PDB entry 7X4L | X-ray diffraction, 2.59 A resolution | chains B and F of the 6 polymer chains in the assembly

[Chain B (and F)]
Name: Glutamate decarboxylase
From: Bacteroides thetaiotaomicron VPI-5482
Notes: EC 4.1.1.15; chain F of this document is another copy of the same molecule, construct and numbering; everything in this record applies to it too
Reference sequence: Q8A4M9 (Q8A4M9_BACTN); residues 1-481 here = UniProt positions 1-481
Amino-acid sequence (481 residues; each row starts with the number of its first residue):
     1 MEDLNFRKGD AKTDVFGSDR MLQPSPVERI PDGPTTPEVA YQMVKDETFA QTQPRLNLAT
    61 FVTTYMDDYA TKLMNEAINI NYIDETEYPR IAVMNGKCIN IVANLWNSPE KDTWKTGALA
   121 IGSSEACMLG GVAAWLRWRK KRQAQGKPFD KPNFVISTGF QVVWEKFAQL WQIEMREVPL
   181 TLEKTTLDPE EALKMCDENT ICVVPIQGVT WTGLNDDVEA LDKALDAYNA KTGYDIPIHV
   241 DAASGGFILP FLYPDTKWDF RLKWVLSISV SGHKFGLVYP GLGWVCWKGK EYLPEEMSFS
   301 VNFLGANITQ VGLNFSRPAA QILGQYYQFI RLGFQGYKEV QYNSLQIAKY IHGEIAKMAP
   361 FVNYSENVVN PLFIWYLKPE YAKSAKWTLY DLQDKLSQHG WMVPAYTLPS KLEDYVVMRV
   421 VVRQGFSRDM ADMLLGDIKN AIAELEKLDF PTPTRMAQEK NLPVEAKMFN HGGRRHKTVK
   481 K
Disordered / not traced: 1-24, 475-481
Differences from the reference sequence: engineered mutation F303 (Tyr in Q8A4M9)
Covalently attached groups: pyridoxal phosphate (PLP) linked to K274
Small-molecule neighbours: pyridoxal phosphate (PLP): G122, S123, S124, Q161, V163, I206, G208, T210, D241, A243, S271, H273, H471

[Interface between chain B and chain F]
Contacting residue pairs (34; chain B residue first):
  D46(B) - R55(F)  salt bridge
  F49(B) - Q53(F)
  F49(B) - L56(F)  hydrophobic
  A50(B) - Q53(F)  hydrogen bond (backbone-side chain)
  Q51(B) - Q53(F)
  Q51(B) - L56(F)
  Q51(B) - H399(F)  hydrogen bond (side chain-backbone)
  Q51(B) - G400(F)
  Q53(B) - F49(F)
  Q53(B) - A50(F)  hydrogen bond (side chain-backbone)
  Q53(B) - Q51(F)
  R55(B) - D46(F)  salt bridge
  R55(B) - F49(F)
  L56(B) - F49(F)  hydrophobic
  L56(B) - Q51(F)
  Y65(B) - Q42(F)
  D394(B) - Q398(F)
  S397(B) - S397(F)
  S397(B) - Q398(F)
  Q398(B) - D394(F)
  Q398(B) - S397(F)
  Q398(B) - Q398(F)  hydrogen bond
  H399(B) - Q51(F)  hydrogen bond (backbone-side chain)
  G400(B) - Q51(F)
  D429(B) - S25(F)  hydrogen bond
  M433(B) - Q51(F)
  L448(B) - P453(F)  hydrophobic
  D449(B) - M456(F)
  F450(B) - F450(F)  hydrophobic
  F450(B) - M456(F)  hydrophobic
  P451(B) - F450(F)
  P453(B) - L448(F)  hydrophobic
  M456(B) - D449(F)
  M456(B) - F450(F)  hydrophobic
Interface residues without a listed pair, chain B (26 interface residues in all): S25, K45, G425, M430, K460
Interface residues without a listed pair, chain F (24 interface residues in all): K45, G425, D429, P451, K460

[Summary]
The interface between chain B and chain F involves 26 residues on one side and 24 on the other, with 6
hydrogen bonds and 2 salt bridges. Polar pairs include D46(B)-R55(F), A50(B)-Q53(F) and Q51(B)-H399(F).
Pyridoxal phosphate is covalently linked to K274(B).
Both chains are Glutamate decarboxylase (Bacteroides thetaiotaomicron VPI-5482). Entry 7X4L (Crystal structure
of Bacteroides thetaiotaomicron glutamate decarboxylase mutant Y303F-PLP complex) was determined by X-ray
diffraction together with 7X51, 7X4Y and 7X52 from the same study.
